PDB entry 5L2M | X-ray diffraction, 1.70 A resolution | chain A

Chain A:
Name: Retinal dehydrogenase 1
Organism: Homo sapiens
Notes: EC 1.2.1.-, 1.2.1.36
UniProt: P00352 (AL1A1_HUMAN); residue numbers follow UniProt; this construct covers 1-501
Sequence (501 residues; each row starts with the number of its first residue):
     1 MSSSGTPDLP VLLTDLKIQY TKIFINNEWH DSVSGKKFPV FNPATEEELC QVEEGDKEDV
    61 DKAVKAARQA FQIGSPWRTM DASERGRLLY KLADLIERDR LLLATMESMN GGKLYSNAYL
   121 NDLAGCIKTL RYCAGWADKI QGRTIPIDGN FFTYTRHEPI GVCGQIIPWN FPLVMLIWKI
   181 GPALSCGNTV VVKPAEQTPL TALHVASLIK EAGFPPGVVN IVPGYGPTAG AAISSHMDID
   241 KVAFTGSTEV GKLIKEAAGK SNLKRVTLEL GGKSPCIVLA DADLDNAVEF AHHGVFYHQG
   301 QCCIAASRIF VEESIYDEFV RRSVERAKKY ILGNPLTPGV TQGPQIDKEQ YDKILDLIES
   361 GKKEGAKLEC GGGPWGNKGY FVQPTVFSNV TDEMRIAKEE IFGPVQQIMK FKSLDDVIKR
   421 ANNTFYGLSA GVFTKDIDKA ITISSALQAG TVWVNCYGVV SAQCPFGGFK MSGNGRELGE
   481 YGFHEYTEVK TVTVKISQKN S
Not modelled in the structure: 1-7
Modified residues: C303 (S-hydroxycysteine; CSO)
Curated features (UniProtKB/Swiss-Prot):
  - active site: E269 (Proton acceptor), C303 (Nucleophile)
  - binding site (NAD(+)): I167 to N170, K193 to E196, G226, P227, G246, S247, E269 to G271, E349 to K353, E400 to F402
  - site: N170 (Transition state stabilizer)
  - modified residue: S2 (N-acetylserine), K91 (N6-acetyllysine), K128 (N6-acetyllysine), K252 (N6-acetyllysine), T337 (Phosphothreonine), K353 (N6-acetyllysine), K367 (N6-acetyllysine), K410 (N6-acetyllysine), S413 (Phosphoserine), K419 (N6-acetyllysine), K435 (N6-acetyllysine), K495 (N6-acetyllysine)
Residues lining bound ligands: 6ZY (2,3,5-trimethyl-6-[3-oxo-3-(piperidin-1-yl)propyl]-7H-furo[3,2-g][1]benzopyran-7-one): F171, V174, W178, E289, F290, H293, G294, Y297, C302, C303, I304, Y457, G458, V460
From the paper describing this entry:
  - binding site for 6ZY: F290, H293, Y297, G458
  - specificity-determining residues: G458
  - specificity-determining residues: S234, V250, L253 (proposed by the authors, not directly observed)

Summary:
Chain A binds compound 6ZY. Curated annotation (UniProt) lists active-site residues E269 and C303 and 23
NAD+-binding residues. From the paper: a binding site for 6ZY at F290, H293 and Y297 among others; specificity
determinants G458, S234 and V250 among others.
Chain A is Retinal dehydrogenase 1 (Homo sapiens); the structure, Structure of ALDH1A1 in complex with BUC11,
was determined by X-ray diffraction (same publication as 5L13, 5L2N and 5L2O).
